PDB entry 2V67 | X-ray diffraction, 2.00 A resolution | chains E and H of the 16 polymer chains in the assembly

# Chain E (and H)
Molecule: Ribulose bisphosphate carboxylase large chain
Source organism: Chlamydomonas reinhardtii
Notes: EC 4.1.1.39; chain H of this document is another copy of the same molecule, construct and numbering; everything in this record applies to it too
UniProt: P00877 (RBL_CHLRE); numbering as in UniProt (aligned over 1-475)
Amino-acid sequence (475 residues; numbered 1 to 475; the number before each row is that of its first residue):
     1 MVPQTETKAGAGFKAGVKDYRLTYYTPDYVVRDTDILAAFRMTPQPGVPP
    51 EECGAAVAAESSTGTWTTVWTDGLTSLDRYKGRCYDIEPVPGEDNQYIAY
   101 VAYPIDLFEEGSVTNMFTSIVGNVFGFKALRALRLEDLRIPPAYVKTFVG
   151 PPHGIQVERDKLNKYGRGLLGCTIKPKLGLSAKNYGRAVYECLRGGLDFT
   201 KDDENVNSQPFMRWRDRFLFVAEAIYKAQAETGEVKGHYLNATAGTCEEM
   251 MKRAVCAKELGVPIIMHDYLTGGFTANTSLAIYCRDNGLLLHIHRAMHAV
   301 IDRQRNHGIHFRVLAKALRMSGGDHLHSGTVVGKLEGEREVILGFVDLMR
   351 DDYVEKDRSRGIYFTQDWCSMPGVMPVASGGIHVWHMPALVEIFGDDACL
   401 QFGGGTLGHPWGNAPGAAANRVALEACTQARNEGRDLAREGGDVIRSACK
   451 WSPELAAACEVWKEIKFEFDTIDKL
Disordered / not traced: 1-10 (chain H: 1-9)
Construct notes: conflict P46 (Leu in P00877); engineered mutation I342 (Thr in P00877)
Modified positions: P104, P151 (4-hydroxyproline; HYP); K201 (lysine nz-carboxylic acid; KCX); C256, C369 (s-methylcysteine; SMC)
Disulfide bonds: C449-C459
Ion coordination: Mg2+: K201, D203, E204 (together with 2-carboxyarabinitol-1,5-diphosphate)
Residues lining bound ligands:
  - 2-carboxyarabinitol-1,5-diphosphate (CAP), molecule 1: E60, T65, W66, N123
  - 2-carboxyarabinitol-1,5-diphosphate (CAP), molecule 2: T173, K175, K177, K201, D203, E204, H294, R295, H298, H327, K334, L335, S379, G380, G381, Q401, F402, G403, G404

# Chain E / chain H interface
Pairs across the interface (17; chain E residue first):
  T34(E) - C369(H)
  R79(E) - S370(H)  hydrogen bond
  I105(E) - K146(H)
  I105(E) - C369(H)
  D106(E) - S370(H)  hydrogen bond
  E110(E) - K146(H)  salt bridge
  A143(E) - A143(H)  hydrophobic
  A143(E) - K146(H)
  K146(E) - I105(H)
  K146(E) - E110(H)  salt bridge
  K146(E) - A143(H)
  K146(E) - T147(H)
  T147(E) - K146(H)
  C369(E) - T34(H)
  C369(E) - I105(H)
  S370(E) - R79(H)  hydrogen bond
  S370(E) - D106(H)  hydrogen bond
Other interface residues (no listed pair), chain E (13 interface residues in all): D33, P142, D352
Other interface residues (no listed pair), chain H (13 interface residues in all): D33, P142, D352

# Overview
The chain E/chain H interface involves 13 residues from each chain, with 4 hydrogen bonds and 2 salt bridges.
Polar pairs include E110(E)-K146(H), R79(E)-S370(H) and D106(E)-S370(H). Ligands of chain E:
2-carboxyarabinitol-1,5-diphosphate. The Mg2+ site is built by K201(E), D203(E) and E204(E).
Both chains are Ribulose bisphosphate carboxylase large chain (Chlamydomonas reinhardtii). Entry 2V67 (Crystal
structure of Chlamydomonas reinhardtii Rubisco with a large- subunit supressor mutation T342I) was determined
by X-ray diffraction together with 2V68, 2V63, 2V69 and 2V6A from the same study.
